PDB entry 5WO2 | X-ray diffraction, 1.77 A resolution | chains A and B

# Chain A (and B)
Name: Periplasmic chaperone Spy
Organism: Escherichia coli
Notes: chain B of this document is another copy of the same molecule, construct and numbering; everything in this record applies to it too
UniProtKB: P77754 (SPY_ECOLI); residues 29-124 here correspond to UniProt positions 52-147 (UniProt number = residue number + 23)
Chain sequence (97 residues; each row starts with the number of its first residue):
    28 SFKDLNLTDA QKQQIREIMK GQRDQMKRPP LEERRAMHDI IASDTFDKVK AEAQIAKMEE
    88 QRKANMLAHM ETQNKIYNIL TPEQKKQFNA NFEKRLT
Not modelled in the structure: 48-55, 124 (chain B: 28, 50-56)
Differences from the reference sequence: expression tag (28)
Ion coordination: Zn2+ site 1: Asp36, Glu44; Zn2+ site 2: Glu59 (shared with Asp71(B) of chain B); Zn2+ site 3: His65 (together with imidazole) (shared with Glu120(B) of chain B); Zn2+ site 4: Asp66 (together with imidazole) (shared with Asp66(B) of chain B); Zn2+ site 5: Asp71, Asp74 (together with imidazole); Zn2+ site 6 near Glu79 (its only coordinating residue here); Zn2+ site 7: Glu86 (together with imidazole) (shared with Glu79(B) of chain B); Zn2+ site 8 near Glu87 (its only coordinating residue here); Zn2+ site 9 near His96 (its only coordinating residue here); Zn2+ site 10 near Glu98 (its only coordinating residue here)
From the paper describing this entry:
  - conformationally variable residues (order/disorder transition): Lys47 to Pro57

# How chain A and chain B interact
Contacting residue pairs (67):
  Glu60(A) - Arg89(B)  salt bridge
  Arg61(A) - Phe119(B)  hydrogen bond (side chain-backbone)
  Arg61(A) - Arg122(B)  hydrogen bond (side chain-backbone)
  Arg61(A) - Leu123(B)
  Arg61(A) - Thr124(B)
  Met64(A) - Met93(B)  hydrophobic
  Met64(A) - Met97(B)  hydrophobic
  His65(A) - Asn116(B)  hydrogen bond
  His65(A) - Phe119(B)
  His65(A) - Glu120(B)  salt bridge
  Ile67(A) - Asn101(B)  hydrogen bond (backbone-side chain)
  Ile68(A) - Gln100(B)
  Ile68(A) - Asn101(B)  hydrogen bond (backbone-side chain)
  Ile68(A) - Tyr104(B)
  Ile68(A) - Phe115(B)  hydrophobic
  Ile68(A) - Phe119(B)  hydrophobic
  Ala69(A) - Tyr104(B)  hydrophobic
  Ala69(A) - Asn116(B)
  Ser70(A) - Asn101(B)  hydrogen bond (backbone-side chain)
  Ser70(A) - Tyr104(B)
  Ser70(A) - Asn105(B)  hydrogen bond (backbone-side chain)
  Asp71(A) - Asn105(B)
  Thr72(A) - Asn101(B)  hydrogen bond (backbone-side chain)
  Phe73(A) - Leu94(B)
  Phe73(A) - Met97(B)
  Phe73(A) - Glu98(B)
  Phe73(A) - Asn101(B)
  Ala78(A) - Leu94(B)  hydrophobic
  Ala78(A) - Met97(B)  hydrophobic
  Glu79(A) - Lys90(B)  salt bridge
  Glu79(A) - Leu94(B)
  Gln81(A) - Met97(B)
  Ile82(A) - Arg89(B)  hydrogen bond (backbone-side chain)
  Ile82(A) - Met93(B)  hydrophobic
  Ile82(A) - Leu94(B)  hydrophobic
  Ile82(A) - Met97(B)  hydrophobic
  Arg89(A) - Glu86(B)  salt bridge
  Arg89(A) - Arg89(B)
  Lys90(A) - Glu79(B)  salt bridge
  Lys90(A) - Ile82(B)
  Met93(A) - Ile82(B)  hydrophobic
  Leu94(A) - Phe73(B)
  Leu94(A) - Ala78(B)  hydrophobic
  Leu94(A) - Glu79(B)
  Leu94(A) - Ile82(B)  hydrophobic
  His96(A) - Met64(B)
  Met97(A) - Met64(B)  hydrophobic
  Met97(A) - Ile67(B)  hydrophobic
  Met97(A) - Phe73(B)
  Met97(A) - Gln81(B)
  Glu98(A) - Phe73(B)
  Gln100(A) - Ile68(B)
  Asn101(A) - Ile67(B)  hydrogen bond (side chain-backbone)
  Asn101(A) - Ile68(B)  hydrogen bond (side chain-backbone)
  Asn101(A) - Ser70(B)  hydrogen bond (side chain-backbone)
  Asn101(A) - Thr72(B)
  Asn101(A) - Phe73(B)
  Tyr104(A) - Ile68(B)
  Tyr104(A) - Ala69(B)
  Asn105(A) - Ser70(B)  hydrogen bond (side chain-backbone)
  Asn105(A) - Asp71(B)
  Asn116(A) - His65(B)  hydrogen bond
  Asn116(A) - Ala69(B)
  Phe119(A) - Arg61(B)  hydrogen bond (backbone-side chain)
  Phe119(A) - His65(B)
  Glu120(A) - His65(B)  salt bridge
  Arg122(A) - Arg61(B)
Also at the interface, not in a pair above, chain A (34 interface residues in all): Lys75, Glu86, Phe115, Leu123
Also at the interface, not in a pair above, chain B (33 interface residues in all): Lys75

# Overview
34 residues of chain A face 33 of chain B across their interface; the contacts include 15 hydrogen bonds and 6
salt bridges. Polar pairs include Glu60(A)-Arg89(B), His65(A)-Glu120(B) and Glu79(A)-Lys90(B). Asp36(A) and
Glu44(A) coordinate Zn2+ site 1. Asp71(A) and Asp74(A) coordinate Zn2+ site 5. From the paper: conformational
variability at Lys47(A).
Chain A and chain B are both Periplasmic chaperone Spy (Escherichia coli); the structure, Chaperone Spy bound
to Casein Fragment (Casein un-modeled), was determined by X-ray diffraction (same publication as 5WNW, 5WO1
and 5WO3).
